Entry 5ZVT (electron microscopy, 3.30 A resolution); this record covers chains j and J of the 35 polymer chains in the assembly.

== Chain j ==
Molecule: Outer capsid VP7
From: Grass carp reovirus
Reference sequence: Q8JU63 (Q8JU63_9REOV); numbering as in UniProt (aligned over 1-276)
Chain sequence (276 residues; numbered 1 to 276; the number before each row is that of its first residue):
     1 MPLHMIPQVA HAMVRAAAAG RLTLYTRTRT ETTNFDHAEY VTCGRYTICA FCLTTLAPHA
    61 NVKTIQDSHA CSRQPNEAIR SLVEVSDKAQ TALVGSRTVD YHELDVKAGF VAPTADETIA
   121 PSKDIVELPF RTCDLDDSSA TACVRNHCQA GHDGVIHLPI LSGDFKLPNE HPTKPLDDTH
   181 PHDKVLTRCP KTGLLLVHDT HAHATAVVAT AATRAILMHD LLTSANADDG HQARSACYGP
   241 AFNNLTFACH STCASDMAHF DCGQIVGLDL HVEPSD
Disordered / not traced: 1-2, 89-276

== Chain J ==
Molecule: C-terminus of outer capsid protein VP5
From: Grass carp reovirus
Reference sequence: Q8JU67 (Q8JU67_9REOV); numbering as in UniProt (aligned over 43-648)
Chain sequence (606 residues; row label = number of the first residue in the row):
    43 PTGKLWRPVG TSVATIDSLA IVSDRFGQYS FVNEGMRETF SKALFDINMW QPLFQATKTG
   103 CGPIVLSSFT TTTSGYVGAT AGDALDNPVT NGVFISTVQI MNLQRTIAAR MRDVALWQKH
   163 LDTAMTMLTP DISAGSASCN WKSLLAFAKD ILPLDNLCLT YPNEFYNVAI HRYPALKPGN
   223 PDTKLPDAQA HPLGEVAGAF NAATSEVGSL VGSSSTLSQA ISTMAGKDLD LIEADTPLPV
   283 SVFTPSLAPR SYRPAFIKPE DAKWIAEFNN SSLIRKTLTY SGATYTVQLG PGPTRVIDMN
   343 AMIDSVLTLD VSGTILPYDT NPDLSTSVPA FVLIQTSVPI QQVTTAANIT AITVVSAAGA
   403 SAINLAINVR GQPRFNMLHL QATFERETIT GIPYIYGLGT FLIPSPTSSS NFSNPTLMDG
   463 LLTVTPVLLR ETTYKGEVVD AIVPATVMAN QTSEEVASAL ANDAIVLVSN HLNKLANVVG
   523 DAIPVASRTD DSATSAIVSR LAVQHKLSQV GQASPTPPDY PLLWRRAKRA ASMFVSNPSL
   583 ALQVGIPVLT QSGMLSALTS GVGTALRTGS LGKGVTDASE KLRARQSLTV AKQAFFDQIG
   643 SLWPGK
Disordered / not traced: 647-648

== How chain j and chain J interact ==
Residue-residue contacts (40):
  Arg15(j) with Gly401(J), hydrogen bond (side chain-backbone); Ala402(J); Asn406(J), hydrogen bond; Leu407(J)
  Arg21(j) with Ser323(J), hydrogen bond (backbone-side chain); Ala325(J); Tyr327(J), hydrogen bond; Thr368(J); Val370(J)
  Leu22(j) with Ser323(J)
  Thr23(j) with Ser323(J), hydrogen bond; Gly324(J)
  Glu31(j) with Thr321(J); Ser323(J); Gly324(J)
  Thr42(j) with Ser323(J), hydrogen bond
  Cys43(j) with Tyr322(J), hydrogen bond (backbone-side chain); Gly401(J)
  Gly44(j) with Tyr322(J), hydrogen bond (backbone-side chain); Ser398(J); Ala399(J), hydrogen bond (backbone-backbone); Ala400(J)
  Arg45(j) with Tyr322(J); Ala399(J), hydrogen bond (backbone-backbone); Ala400(J); Gly401(J); Leu420(J)
  Pro58(j) with Ser398(J), hydrogen bond (backbone-side chain); Gln423(J)
  His59(j) with Val397(J), hydrogen bond (side chain-backbone); Ser398(J), hydrogen bond (backbone-side chain); Gln423(J)
  Ala60(j) with Tyr322(J), hydrophobic; Val396(J); Val397(J), hydrogen bond (backbone-backbone); Ser398(J); Ala399(J)
  Asn61(j) with Thr395(J); Val396(J), hydrogen bond (backbone-backbone); Val397(J)
Also at the interface, not in a pair above, chain j (16 interface residues in all): Ala16, Gly20, Tyr25
Also at the interface, not in a pair above, chain J (23 interface residues in all): Ser403, Ala424, Pro446

== In short ==
16 residues of chain j and 23 residues of chain J are in contact, with 15 hydrogen bonds. Polar contacts
include Arg15(j)-Gly401(J), Arg15(j)-Asn406(J) and Arg21(j)-Ser323(J).
Chain j is Outer capsid VP7 and chain J is C-terminus of outer capsid protein VP5, both from Grass carp
reovirus; the structure, Structure of RNA polymerase complex and genome within a dsRNA virus provides insights
into the mechanisms ..., was determined by electron microscopy, deposited together with 5ZVS.
